PDB entry 3WLA | X-ray diffraction, 1.90 A resolution | chain A

[Chain A]
Molecule: Oxidized polyvinyl alcohol hydrolase
Notes: EC 3.7.1.7
UniProt: Q588Z2 (OPH_SPHS1); residues 1-330 here correspond to UniProt positions 35-364 (UniProt number = residue number + 34)
Sequence (336 residues; row label = number of the first residue in the row; numbers below 1 keep their minus sign (Glu-5 is residue -5)):
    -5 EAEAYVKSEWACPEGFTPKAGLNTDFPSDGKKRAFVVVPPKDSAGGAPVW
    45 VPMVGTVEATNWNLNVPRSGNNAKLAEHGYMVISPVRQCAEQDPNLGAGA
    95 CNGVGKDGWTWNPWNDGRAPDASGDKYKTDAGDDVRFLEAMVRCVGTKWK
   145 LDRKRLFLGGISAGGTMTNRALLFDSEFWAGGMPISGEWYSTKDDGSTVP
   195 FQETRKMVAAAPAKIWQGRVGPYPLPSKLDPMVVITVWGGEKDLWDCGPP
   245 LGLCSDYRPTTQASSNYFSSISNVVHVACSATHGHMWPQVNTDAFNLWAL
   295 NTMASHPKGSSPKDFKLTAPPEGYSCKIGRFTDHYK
Not modelled in the structure: -5 to 1
Construct notes: expression tag (-5 to 0)
Cystine bridges: Cys6-Cys138, Cys83-Cys95, Cys273-Cys320
Curated features (UniProtKB/Swiss-Prot):
  - active site (Charge relay system): Ser156, Ser259

[In short]
UniProt lists active-site residues Ser156 and Ser259.
Chain A is Oxidized polyvinyl alcohol hydrolase; the structure, Crystal Structure of sOPH Native, was
determined by X-ray diffraction (same publication as 3WL5, 3WL6, 3WL7 and 3WL8).
